PDB entry 9IZX | electron microscopy, 3.00 A resolution | chains B and C of the 4 polymer chains in the assembly

Chain B (and C):
Molecule: Methylmalonate-semialdehyde/malonate-semialdehyde dehydrogenase [acylating], mitochondrial
Organism: Homo sapiens
Notes: EC 1.2.1.27; chain C of this document is another copy of the same molecule, construct and numbering; everything in this record applies to it too
UniProtKB: Q02252 (MMSA_HUMAN); residues 2-503 here correspond to UniProt positions 34-535 (UniProt number = residue number + 32)
Amino-acid sequence (509 residues; row label = number of the first residue in the row):
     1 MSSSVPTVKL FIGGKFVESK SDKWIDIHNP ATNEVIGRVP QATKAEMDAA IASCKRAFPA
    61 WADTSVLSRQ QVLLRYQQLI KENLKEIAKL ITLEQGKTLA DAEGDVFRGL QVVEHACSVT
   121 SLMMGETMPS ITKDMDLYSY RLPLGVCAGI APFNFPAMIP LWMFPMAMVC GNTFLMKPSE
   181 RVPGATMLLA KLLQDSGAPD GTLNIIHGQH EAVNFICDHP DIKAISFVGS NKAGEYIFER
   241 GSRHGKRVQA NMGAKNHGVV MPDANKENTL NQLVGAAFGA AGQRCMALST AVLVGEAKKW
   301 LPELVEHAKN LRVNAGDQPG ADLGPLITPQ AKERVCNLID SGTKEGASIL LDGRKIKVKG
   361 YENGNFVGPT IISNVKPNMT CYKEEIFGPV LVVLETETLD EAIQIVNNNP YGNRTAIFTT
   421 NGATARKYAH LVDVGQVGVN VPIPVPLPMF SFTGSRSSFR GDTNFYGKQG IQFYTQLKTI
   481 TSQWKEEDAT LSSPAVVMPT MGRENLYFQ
Not modelled in the structure: 1-2, 124-141, 449-465, 477-509 (chain C: 1-2, 451-464, 487-509)
Construct notes: initiating methionine (1); engineered mutation R414 (Gly446 in Q02252); expression tag (504-509)
UniProt features mapped onto this chain:
  - active site: C285 (Nucleophile)
  - binding site (NAD(+)): A151, F153, K177, E180, R181, S230, E385
  - modified residue: K15 (N6-acetyllysine), K20 (N6-acetyllysine), K23 (N6-acetyllysine), K44 (N6-acetyllysine), K55 (N6-acetyllysine), K85 (N6-acetyllysine), K97 (N6-acetyllysine), S230 (Phosphoserine), K266 (N6-acetyllysine), K298 (N6-acetyllysine), K299 (N6-acetyllysine), K332 (N6-acetyllysine), K344 (N6-acetyllysine), S348 (Phosphoserine), K359 (N6-succinyllysine), K468 (N6-acetyllysine), K485 (N6-succinyllysine)

How chain B and chain C interact:
Residue-residue contacts (6):
  L74(B) - Q71(C)
  E114(B) - Q71(C)
  A423(B) - W484(C)  hydrophobic
  A423(B) - E486(C)
  R426(B) - D134(C)  salt bridge
  R426(B) - D136(C)  salt bridge
Other interface residues (no listed pair), chain B (9 interface residues in all): Q70, Q71, C117, G422, H430
Other interface residues (no listed pair), chain C (11 interface residues in all): L67, L74, Q78, S130, M135, K485

Overview:
9 residues of chain B and 11 residues of chain C are in contact; the contacts include 2 salt bridges. Polar
contacts include R426(B)-D134(C) and R426(B)-D136(C). UniProt lists active-site residue C285(B) and 7
NAD+-binding residues on chain B.
Both chains are Methylmalonate-semialdehyde/malonate-semialdehyde dehydrogenase [acylating], mitochondrial
(Homo sapiens). Entry 9IZX (Cryo-EM structure of ALDH6A1-G446R) was determined by electron microscopy (same
publication as 9IZU, 9IZV and 9IZW).
